Entry 6CRR (electron microscopy, 3.24 A resolution); this record covers chains B and D of the 4 polymer chains in the assembly.

== Chain B ==
Name: viral protein 3
Source organism: enterovirus D68
Reference sequence: A0A097BW12 (A0A097BW12_9ENTO); residues 1-247 here correspond to UniProt positions 318-564 (UniProt number = residue number + 317)
Sequence (247 residues; row label = number of the first residue in the row):
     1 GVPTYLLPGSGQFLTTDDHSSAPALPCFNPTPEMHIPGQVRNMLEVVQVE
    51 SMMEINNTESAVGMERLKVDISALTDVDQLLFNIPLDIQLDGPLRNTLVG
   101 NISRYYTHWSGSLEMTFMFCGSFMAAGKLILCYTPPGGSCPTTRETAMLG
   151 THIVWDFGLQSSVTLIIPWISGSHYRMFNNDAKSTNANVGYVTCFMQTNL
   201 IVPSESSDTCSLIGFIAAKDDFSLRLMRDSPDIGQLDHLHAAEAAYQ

== Chain D ==
Name: viral protein 4
Source organism: enterovirus D68
Reference sequence: A0A191Z5D5 (A0A191Z5D5_9ENTO); residues 1-68 here correspond to UniProt positions 2-69 (UniProt number = residue number + 1)
Sequence (68 residues; each row starts with the number of its first residue):
     1 GAQVTRQQTGTHENANIATNGSHITYNQINFYKDSYAASASKQDFSQDPS
    51 KFTEPVVEGLKAGAPVLK
Unresolved in the structure: 1-27, 58-68

== Chain B / chain D interface ==
Contacting residue pairs (36; chain B residue first):
  D18(B) - S39(D)
  D18(B) - A40(D)  hydrogen bond (side chain-backbone)
  D18(B) - K42(D)  salt bridge
  S20(B) - N30(D)  hydrogen bond (side chain-backbone)
  S20(B) - Y32(D)
  S20(B) - A37(D)
  S20(B) - A38(D)
  S20(B) - S39(D)
  S21(B) - Y32(D)
  S21(B) - A37(D)  hydrogen bond (backbone-backbone)
  A22(B) - Y32(D)
  P23(B) - Y32(D)
  P23(B) - D34(D)
  P23(B) - Y36(D)
  P23(B) - A37(D)
  L25(B) - D34(D)
  L25(B) - Y36(D)  hydrogen bond (backbone-side chain)
  P26(B) - D34(D)
  C27(B) - D34(D)  hydrogen bond (backbone-side chain)
  F28(B) - Y36(D)  hydrophobic
  G38(B) - K51(D)
  G38(B) - F52(D)
  Q39(B) - K51(D)
  V40(B) - F52(D)  hydrophobic
  R41(B) - D44(D)
  R41(B) - S46(D)  hydrogen bond (side chain-backbone)
  R41(B) - Q47(D)
  R41(B) - D48(D)
  N42(B) - Q47(D)  hydrogen bond
  E45(B) - Q47(D)
  E45(B) - D48(D)  hydrogen bond (side chain-backbone)
  E45(B) - P49(D)
  E45(B) - F52(D)
  Q48(B) - P49(D)
  Q48(B) - T53(D)
  V49(B) - F52(D)  hydrophobic
Also at the interface, not in a pair above, chain B (20 interface residues in all): T16, H19, A24

== Summary ==
20 residues of chain B and 17 residues of chain D are in contact, with 8 hydrogen bonds and 1 salt bridge.
Among the polar pairs are D18(B)-K42(D), D18(B)-A40(D) and S20(B)-N30(D).
Here chain B is viral protein 3 and chain D is viral protein 4, both from enterovirus D68. Entry 6CRR (CryoEM
structure of human enterovirus D68 full native virion (pH 7.2 and 4 degrees Celsius)) was determined by
electron microscopy (same publication as 6CRP, 6CRS, 6CRU, 6CS3, 6CS4, 6CS5 and 5 further entries).
